Entry 2XIU (X-ray diffraction, 1.50 A resolution); this record covers chains A and B.

[Chain A (and B)]
Molecule: CYLR2
From: Enterococcus faecalis
Notes: chain B of this document is another copy of the same molecule, construct and numbering; everything in this record applies to it too
UniProt: Q8VL32 (Q8VL32_ENTFA); residues 1-66 here = UniProt positions 1-66
Sequence (66 residues; each row starts with the number of its first residue):
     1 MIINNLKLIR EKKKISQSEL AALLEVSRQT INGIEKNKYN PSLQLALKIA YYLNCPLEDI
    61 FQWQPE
Construct notes: engineered mutation Cys-55 (Thr in Q8VL32)
Glycans and other covalent adducts: compound MTN linked to Cys-55
Small-molecule neighbours: MTN (S-[(1-oxyl-2,2,5,5-tetramethyl-2,5-dihydro-1H-pyrrol-3-yl)methyl] methanesulfonothioate): Ile-9, Lys-12, Lys-13, Asn-54, Asp-59
What the authors report for this chain:
  - binding site for MTN: Ile-9, Cys-55
  - conformationally variable residues (loop rearrangement, side-chain flip): Lys-38 to Pro-41, Cys-55

[How chain A and chain B interact]
Pairs across the interface (35):
  Met-1(A) with Gln-44(B), hydrogen bond (backbone-side chain)
  Ile-2(A) with Leu-43(B), hydrophobic; Gln-44(B); Leu-47(B), hydrophobic
  Pro-41(A) with Leu-43(B)
  Leu-43(A) with Asn-40(B); Pro-41(B); Ala-46(B), hydrophobic; Phe-61(B), hydrophobic
  Gln-44(A) with Met-1(B), hydrogen bond; Ile-2(B); Trp-63(B)
  Ala-46(A) with Leu-43(B), hydrophobic
  Leu-47(A) with Leu-57(B), hydrophobic; Glu-58(B); Phe-61(B); Trp-63(B), hydrophobic
  Lys-48(A) with Trp-63(B)
  Ala-50(A) with Glu-58(B)
  Tyr-51(A) with Trp-63(B), hydrophobic; Gln-64(B); Pro-65(B)
  Tyr-52(A) with Pro-65(B)
  Pro-56(A) with Glu-58(B)
  Leu-57(A) with Leu-47(B), hydrophobic; Leu-57(B), hydrophobic; Glu-58(B), hydrogen bond (backbone-side chain)
  Glu-58(A) with Pro-56(B); Leu-57(B), hydrogen bond (side chain-backbone)
  Phe-61(A) with Leu-47(B)
  Trp-63(A) with Gln-44(B); Leu-47(B), hydrophobic; Lys-48(B); Tyr-51(B), hydrophobic
  Pro-65(A) with Tyr-51(B), hydrophobic
Interface residues without a listed pair, chain A (19 interface residues in all): Ser-42, Cys-55
Interface residues without a listed pair, chain B (19 interface residues in all): Tyr-52, Cys-55

[Overview]
The chain A/chain B interface involves 19 residues from each chain; the contacts include 4 hydrogen bonds.
Polar pairs include Met-1(A)/Gln-44(B) and Leu-57(A)/Glu-58(B). Covalently linked compound MTN: at Cys-55(A).
From the paper: a binding site for MTN at Ile-9(A) and Cys-55(A); conformational variability at Lys-38(A) and
Cys-55(A).
Both chains are CYLR2 (Enterococcus faecalis). Entry 2XIU (High resolution structure of MTSL-tagged CylR2) was
determined by X-ray diffraction (same publication as 2XI8 and 2XJ3).
